PDB entry 8DNZ | electron microscopy, 2.57 A resolution | chains B and A of the 4 polymer chains in the assembly

[Chain B]
Molecule: Protein transport protein Sec61 subunit gamma
Source organism: Homo sapiens
UniProt: P60059 (SC61G_HUMAN); numbering as in UniProt (aligned over 1-68)
Chain sequence (68 residues; row label = number of the first residue in the row):
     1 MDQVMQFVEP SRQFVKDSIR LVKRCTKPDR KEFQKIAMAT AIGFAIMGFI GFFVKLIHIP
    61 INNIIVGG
Not modelled in the structure: 1-5, 67-68
Curated features (UniProtKB/Swiss-Prot):
  - modified residue: Met1 (N-acetylmethionine), Ser18 (Phosphoserine)

[Chain A]
Molecule: Protein transport protein Sec61 subunit alpha isoform 1
Source organism: Homo sapiens
UniProt: P61619 (S61A1_HUMAN); numbering as in UniProt (aligned over 1-476)
Chain sequence (476 residues; row label = number of the first residue in the row):
     1 MAIKFLEVIK PFCVILPEIQ KPERKIQFKE KVLWTAITLF IFLVCCQIPL FGIMSSDSAD
    61 PFYWMRVILA SNRGTLMELG ISPIVTSGLI MQLLAGAKII EVGDTPKDRA LFNGAQKLFG
   121 MIITIGQSIV YVMTGMYGDP SEMGAGICLL ITIQLFVAGL IVLLLDELLQ KGYGLGSGIS
   181 LFIATNICET IVWKAFSPTT VNTGRGMEFE GAIIALFHLL ATRTDKVRAL REAFYRQNLP
   241 NLMNLIATIF VFAVVIYFQG FRYELPIRST KVRGQIGIYP IKLFYTSNIP IILQSALVSN
   301 LYVISQMLSA RFSGNLLVSL LGTWSDTSSG GPARAYPVGG LCYYLSPPES FGSVLEDPVH
   361 AVVYIVFMLG SCAFFSKTWI EVSGSSPRDI AKQFKDQGMV INGKRETSIY RELKKIIPTA
   421 AAFGGLCIGA LSVLADFLGA IGSGTGILLA VTIIYQYFEI FVKEQSEVGS MGALLF
Not modelled in the structure: 1-2, 326-333, 469-476
Differences from the reference sequence: conflict Tyr263 (Val in P61619), Pro387 (Ala in P61619), Arg388 (Lys in P61619), Ile390 (Val in P61619), Asp396 (Glu in P61619), Gly398 (Gln in P61619), Lys414 (Asn in P61619), Lys415 (Arg in P61619), Ile416 (Tyr in P61619); engineered mutation Glu264 (Asp in P61619), Arg268 (Lys in P61619), Thr270 (Ala in P61619), Lys271 (Arg in P61619), Val272 (Tyr in P61619), Ile276 (Tyr in P61619), Gly277 (Asn in P61619), Ile278 (Thr in P61619), Phe394 (Leu in P61619), Ile401 (Met in P61619), Asn402 (Arg in P61619), Lys404 (His in P61619), Ile409 (Met in P61619), Tyr410 (Val in P61619), Arg411 (His in P61619)
Curated features (UniProtKB/Swiss-Prot):
  - natural variant: Val67 (V67G: In ADTKD5), Val85 (V85D: In CVID15), Gln92 (Q92R: In SCN11), Thr185 (T185A: In ADTKD5), Glu381 to Phe476 (deletion: In CVID15)
  - mutagenesis: Tyr344 (Y344H: Reduces cotranslational translocation of APLN precursor/preproapelin)
What the authors report for this chain:
  - binding site for Apratoxin F peptide inhibitor: Gln127, Asn300
  - mutagenesis - Q127A, N300A: decreased binding to Apratoxin F peptide inhibitor
  - mutagenesis - Q127L, N300L: decreased binding to cotransin CP2
  - mutagenesis - Q127L, N300L: decreased binding to decatransin
  - mutagenesis - Q127L, N300L: decreased binding to ipomoeassin F

[Chain B / chain A interface]
Pairs across the interface (71; chain B residue first):
  Phe14(B) with Ala422(A), hydrophobic; Phe423(A); Leu426(A), hydrophobic
  Asp17(B) with Thr419(A)
  Ser18(B) with Thr419(A); Phe423(A)
  Leu21(B) with Ile416(A), hydrophobic; Ala420(A), hydrophobic
  Val22(B) with Phe423(A), hydrophobic
  Arg24(B) with Tyr263(A)
  Cys25(B) with Arg262(A)
  Thr26(B) with Gly260(A); Phe261(A); Arg262(A), hydrogen bond (backbone-backbone); Glu264(A), hydrogen bond
  Lys27(B) with Tyr257(A); Phe261(A)
  Pro28(B) with Tyr257(A); Gly260(A); Phe261(A)
  Glu32(B) with Arg262(A), salt bridge
  Phe33(B) with Ala253(A); Ile256(A), hydrophobic; Tyr257(A)
  Lys35(B) with Phe458(A); Val462(A)
  Ile36(B) with Ile256(A), hydrophobic; Tyr455(A), hydrophobic; Phe458(A), hydrophobic
  Ala39(B) with Ile454(A); Phe458(A), hydrophobic
  Thr40(B) with Phe252(A); Ile256(A); Ile454(A)
  Phe44(B) with Cys188(A), hydrophobic; Ile191(A), hydrophobic; Val192(A), hydrophobic; Ile454(A)
  Met47(B) with Leu39(A), hydrophobic; Ala184(A), hydrophobic; Thr185(A), hydrogen bond; Cys188(A), hydrophobic; Ile454(A), hydrophobic
  Gly48(B) with Cys188(A); Glu189(A); Val192(A)
  Phe49(B) with Val192(A), hydrophobic; Phe196(A), hydrophobic
  Ile50(B) with Leu39(A), hydrophobic; Leu43(A), hydrophobic
  Gly51(B) with Leu43(A); Glu189(A)
  Phe52(B) with Glu189(A); Val192(A), hydrophobic; Trp193(A), hydrophobic; Phe196(A); Ser197(A)
  Val54(B) with Phe40(A), hydrophobic; Leu43(A); Val44(A); Gln47(A)
  Lys55(B) with Gln47(A); Glu189(A); Trp193(A)
  Leu56(B) with Pro198(A), hydrophobic
  His58(B) with Val44(A); Gln47(A)
  Ile59(B) with Trp193(A), hydrophobic
  Asn62(B) with Gln47(A), hydrogen bond (side chain-backbone); Pro49(A)
  Val66(B) with Pro49(A), hydrophobic
Also at the interface, not in a pair above, chain B (32 interface residues in all): Ala37, Gly43
Also at the interface, not in a pair above, chain A (39 interface residues in all): Ile48, Leu181, Leu283, Gln465

[In short]
The interface between chain B and chain A involves 32 residues on one side and 39 on the other, with 4
hydrogen bonds and 1 salt bridge. Among the polar pairs are Glu32(B)-Arg262(A), Thr26(B)-Glu264(A) and
Met47(B)-Thr185(A). From the paper: a binding site for Apratoxin F peptide inhibitor at Gln127(A) and
Asn300(A); Q127A and N300A of chain A reduce binding to Apratoxin F peptide inhibitor; 4 substitutions were
tested in all.
Chain B is Protein transport protein Sec61 subunit gamma and chain A is Protein transport protein Sec61
subunit alpha isoform 1, both from Homo sapiens; the structure, Cryo-EM structure of the human Sec61 complex
inhibited by apratoxin F, was determined by electron microscopy together with 8DNV, 8DNW, 8DNX, 8DNY, 8DO0,
8DO1, 8DO2 and 8DO3 from the same study.
